9JKG - chains B and D of the 6 polymer chains in the assembly; structure by electron microscopy, 3.50 A resolution.

Chain B (and D):
Molecule: Envelope glycoprotein gp160
Source organism: Simian-Human immunodeficiency virus
Notes: chain D of this document is another copy of the same molecule, construct and numbering; everything in this record applies to it too
Reference sequence: G1JZH9 (G1JZH9_9PLVG); residues 21-714 here correspond to UniProt positions 19-712 (UniProt number = residue number - 2)
Amino-acid sequence (722 residues; numbered 2 to 723; the number before each row is that of its first residue):
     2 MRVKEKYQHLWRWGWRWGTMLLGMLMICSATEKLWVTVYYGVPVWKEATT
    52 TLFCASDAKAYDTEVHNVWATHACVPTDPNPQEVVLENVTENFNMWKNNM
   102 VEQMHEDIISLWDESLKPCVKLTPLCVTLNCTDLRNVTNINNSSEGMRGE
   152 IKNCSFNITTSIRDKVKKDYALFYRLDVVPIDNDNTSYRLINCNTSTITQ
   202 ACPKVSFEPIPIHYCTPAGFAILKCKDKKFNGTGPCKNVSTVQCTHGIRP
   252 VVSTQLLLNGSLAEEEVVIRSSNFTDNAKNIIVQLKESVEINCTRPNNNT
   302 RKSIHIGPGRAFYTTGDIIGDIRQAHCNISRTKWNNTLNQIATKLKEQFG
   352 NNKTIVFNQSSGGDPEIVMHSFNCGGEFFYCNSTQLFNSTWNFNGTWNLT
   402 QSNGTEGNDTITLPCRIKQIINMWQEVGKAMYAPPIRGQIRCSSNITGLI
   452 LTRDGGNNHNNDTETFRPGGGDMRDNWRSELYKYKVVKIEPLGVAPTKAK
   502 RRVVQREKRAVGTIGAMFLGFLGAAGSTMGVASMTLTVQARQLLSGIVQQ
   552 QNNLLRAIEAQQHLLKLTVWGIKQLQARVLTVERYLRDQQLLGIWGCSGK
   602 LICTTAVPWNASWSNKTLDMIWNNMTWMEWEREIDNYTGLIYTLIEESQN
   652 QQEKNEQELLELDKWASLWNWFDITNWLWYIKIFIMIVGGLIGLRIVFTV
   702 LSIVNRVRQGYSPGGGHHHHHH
Disordered / not traced: 2-519, 690-723 (chain D: 2-518, 663-723)
Sequence notes: initiating methionine (2); expression tag (3-20, 715-723); conflict Thr-32 (Val30 in G1JZH9), Lys-34 (Asn32 in G1JZH9), Glu-115 (Gln113 in G1JZH9), Val-532 (Ala530 in G1JZH9), Met-535 (Ile533 in G1JZH9), Gln-543 (Leu541 in G1JZH9), Lys-567 (Gln565 in G1JZH9), Thr-582 (Ala580 in G1JZH9)
Disulfides: Cys-598/Cys-604
Covalently attached groups: N-acetylglucosamine (NAG) linked to Asn-611, Asn-616, Asn-625, Asn-637

Chain B / chain D interface:
Pairs across the interface (34):
  Thr-536(B) with Gln-658(D), hydrogen bond (backbone-side chain)
  Val-539(B) with Asn-651(D); Glu-654(D)
  Gln-540(B) with Asn-651(D)
  Gln-543(B) with Ile-595(D); Gln-650(D); Glu-654(D)
  Ser-546(B) with Ile-595(D)
  Gly-547(B) with Ile-595(D)
  Val-549(B) with Gln-591(D)
  Gln-550(B) with Arg-588(D); Gln-591(D), hydrogen bond; Leu-592(D), hydrogen bond (side chain-backbone); Ile-595(D)
  Asn-553(B) with Glu-584(D); Arg-588(D)
  Asn-554(B) with Arg-588(D)
  Arg-557(B) with Arg-585(D); Arg-588(D)
  Glu-560(B) with Leu-581(D); Glu-584(D)
  Leu-566(B) with Gln-577(D)
  Leu-568(B) with Leu-568(D), hydrophobic
  Leu-576(B) with Gln-577(D)
  Arg-579(B) with Gln-577(D), hydrogen bond; Glu-584(D)
  Val-583(B) with Val-583(D), hydrophobic; Leu-587(D), hydrophobic
  Tyr-586(B) with Leu-587(D), hydrophobic; Gln-591(D)
  Leu-587(B) with Leu-587(D), hydrophobic
  Lys-601(B) with Gln-650(D); Glu-654(D); Glu-657(D), salt bridge
Interface residues without a listed pair, chain B (21 interface residues in all): Leu-602
Interface residues without a listed pair, chain D (20 interface residues in all): Ile-573, Leu-576, Val-580, Gln-590

Overview:
21 residues of chain B face 20 of chain D across their interface; the contacts include 4 hydrogen bonds and 1
salt bridge. Among the polar pairs are Lys-601(B)/Glu-657(D), Thr-536(B)/Gln-658(D) and Gln-550(B)/Gln-591(D).
Covalently linked N-acetylglucosamine: at Asn-611(B), Asn-616(B), Asn-625(B) and Asn-637(B).
Chain B and chain D are both Envelope glycoprotein gp160 (Simian-Human immunodeficiency virus); the structure,
Asymmetric structure of cleaved HIV-1 Tri FPPR envelope glycoprotein trimer in amphipol-lipid nanodiscs (Tri
FPPR.2), was determined by electron microscopy, deposited together with 9JKF.
